PDB entry 8SYJ | X-ray diffraction, 2.20 A resolution | chain A

== Chain A ==
Name: TK0353
Source organism: Thermococcus kodakarensis
UniProtKB: Q5JCX2 (Q5JCX2_THEKO); residues 1-170 here = UniProt positions 1-170
Chain sequence (170 residues; each row starts with the number of its first residue):
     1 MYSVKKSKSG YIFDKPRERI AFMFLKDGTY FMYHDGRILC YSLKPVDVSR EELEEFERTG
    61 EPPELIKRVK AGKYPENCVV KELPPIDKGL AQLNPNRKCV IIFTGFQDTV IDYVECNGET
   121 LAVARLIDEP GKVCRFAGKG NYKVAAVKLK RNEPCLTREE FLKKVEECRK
Disordered / not traced: 170
Disulfides: C116-C168, C134-C155

== In short ==
Chain A is TK0353 (Thermococcus kodakarensis); the structure, Structure of apurinic/apyrimidinic DNA lyase
TK0353 from Thermococcus kodakarensis (Iodide crystal form), was determined by X-ray diffraction together with
8GM6 and 8GM7 from the same study.
